Entry 3OKQ (X-ray diffraction, 2.04 A resolution); this record covers chain A.

# Chain A
Molecule: Bud site selection protein 6
Organism: Saccharomyces cerevisiae
Notes: fragment: coiled-coil domain
Reference sequence: P41697 (BUD6_YEAST); residues 549-688 here = UniProt positions 549-688
Amino-acid sequence (141 residues; numbered 548 to 688; the number before each row is that of its first residue):
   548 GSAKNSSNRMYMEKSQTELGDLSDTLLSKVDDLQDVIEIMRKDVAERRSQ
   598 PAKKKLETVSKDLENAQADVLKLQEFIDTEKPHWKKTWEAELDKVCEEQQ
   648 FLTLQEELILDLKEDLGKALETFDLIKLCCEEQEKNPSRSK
Disordered / not traced: 548-552, 678-688
Sequence notes: expression tag (548)
Reported in the primary citation:
  - mutagenesis - E585S, K632A, L639A: decreased binding to Bni1

# In short
The paper reports that E585S, K632A and L639A reduce binding to Bni1.
Chain A is Bud site selection protein 6 (Saccharomyces cerevisiae); the structure, Crystal structure of a core
domain of yeast actin nucleation cofactor Bud6, was determined by X-ray diffraction.
